Entry 5EKW (X-ray diffraction, 1.10 A resolution); this record covers chain A.

# Chain A
Protein: Imidazoleglycerol-phosphate dehydratase 2, chloroplastic
Source organism: Arabidopsis thaliana
Notes: EC 4.2.1.19
UniProt: O23346 (HIS5B_ARATH); residues 4-207 here correspond to UniProt positions 69-272 (UniProt number = residue number + 65)
Amino-acid sequence (205 residues; each row starts with the number of its first residue):
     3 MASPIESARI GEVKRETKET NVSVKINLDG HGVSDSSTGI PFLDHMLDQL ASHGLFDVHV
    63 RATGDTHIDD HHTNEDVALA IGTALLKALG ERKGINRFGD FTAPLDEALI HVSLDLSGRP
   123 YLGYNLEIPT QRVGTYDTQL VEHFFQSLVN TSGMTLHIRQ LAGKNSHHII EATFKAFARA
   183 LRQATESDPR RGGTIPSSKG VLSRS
Disordered / not traced: 3-8, 203-207
Construct notes: initiating methionine (3)
Ion coordination: Mn2+ site 1: His47, His74, His169, Glu173 (together with (R)-c348, (S)-c348); Mn2+ site 2: His73, Glu77, His145, His170 (together with (R)-c348, (S)-c348)
Ligand contacts:
  - (S)-c348 (5DL; [(2S)-2-hydroxy-3-(1H-1,2,4-triazol-1-yl)propyl]phosphonic acid): Glu21, His47, His73, His74, Glu77, Arg99, Leu107, Arg121, His145, His169, His170, Glu173, Lys177, Ser199, Ser200, Lys201
  - (S)-c348 / (R)-c348: Glu21, His47, Gln51, His73, His74, Glu77, Arg99, Leu107, Arg121, His145, His169, His170, Glu173, Lys177, Ser199, Ser200, Lys201
  - (R)-c348 (5LD; [(2R)-2-hydroxy-3-(1H-1,2,4-triazol-1-yl)propyl]phosphonic acid): Glu21, His47, Gln51, His73, His74, Glu77, Arg99, Leu107, Arg121, His169, His170, Glu173, Lys177, Ser199, Ser200, Lys201
From the paper describing this entry:
  - binding site for (S)-c348: Gln51, His55, Arg99, Arg121, Lys177, Ser199, Lys201

# Overview
Bound to chain A: (S)-c348, (R)-c348 and (S)-c348 / (R)-c348. The Mn2+ site 1 is built by His47, His74, His169
and Glu173. The Mn2+ site 2 is built by His73, Glu77, His145 and His170. The paper reports a binding site for
(S)-c348 at Gln51, His55 and Arg99 among others.
Chain A is Imidazoleglycerol-phosphate dehydratase 2, chloroplastic (Arabidopsis thaliana); the structure, A.
thaliana IGPD2 in complex with the racemate of the triazole-phosphonate inhibitor, C348, was determined by
X-ray diffraction (same publication as 5DNX, 5EL9, 5ELW and 5DNL).
